Entry 7Y1Y (electron microscopy, 3.30 A resolution); this record covers chains B and F of the 6 polymer chains in the assembly.

Chain B:
Name: Spike glycoprotein
From: Severe acute respiratory syndrome coronavirus 2
UniProtKB: P0DTC2 (SPIKE_SARS2); aligned to UniProt positions 1-1206 over residues 3-1208 (the alignment contains insertions or deletions, so no single offset holds)
Amino-acid sequence (1268 residues; each row starts with the number of its first residue):
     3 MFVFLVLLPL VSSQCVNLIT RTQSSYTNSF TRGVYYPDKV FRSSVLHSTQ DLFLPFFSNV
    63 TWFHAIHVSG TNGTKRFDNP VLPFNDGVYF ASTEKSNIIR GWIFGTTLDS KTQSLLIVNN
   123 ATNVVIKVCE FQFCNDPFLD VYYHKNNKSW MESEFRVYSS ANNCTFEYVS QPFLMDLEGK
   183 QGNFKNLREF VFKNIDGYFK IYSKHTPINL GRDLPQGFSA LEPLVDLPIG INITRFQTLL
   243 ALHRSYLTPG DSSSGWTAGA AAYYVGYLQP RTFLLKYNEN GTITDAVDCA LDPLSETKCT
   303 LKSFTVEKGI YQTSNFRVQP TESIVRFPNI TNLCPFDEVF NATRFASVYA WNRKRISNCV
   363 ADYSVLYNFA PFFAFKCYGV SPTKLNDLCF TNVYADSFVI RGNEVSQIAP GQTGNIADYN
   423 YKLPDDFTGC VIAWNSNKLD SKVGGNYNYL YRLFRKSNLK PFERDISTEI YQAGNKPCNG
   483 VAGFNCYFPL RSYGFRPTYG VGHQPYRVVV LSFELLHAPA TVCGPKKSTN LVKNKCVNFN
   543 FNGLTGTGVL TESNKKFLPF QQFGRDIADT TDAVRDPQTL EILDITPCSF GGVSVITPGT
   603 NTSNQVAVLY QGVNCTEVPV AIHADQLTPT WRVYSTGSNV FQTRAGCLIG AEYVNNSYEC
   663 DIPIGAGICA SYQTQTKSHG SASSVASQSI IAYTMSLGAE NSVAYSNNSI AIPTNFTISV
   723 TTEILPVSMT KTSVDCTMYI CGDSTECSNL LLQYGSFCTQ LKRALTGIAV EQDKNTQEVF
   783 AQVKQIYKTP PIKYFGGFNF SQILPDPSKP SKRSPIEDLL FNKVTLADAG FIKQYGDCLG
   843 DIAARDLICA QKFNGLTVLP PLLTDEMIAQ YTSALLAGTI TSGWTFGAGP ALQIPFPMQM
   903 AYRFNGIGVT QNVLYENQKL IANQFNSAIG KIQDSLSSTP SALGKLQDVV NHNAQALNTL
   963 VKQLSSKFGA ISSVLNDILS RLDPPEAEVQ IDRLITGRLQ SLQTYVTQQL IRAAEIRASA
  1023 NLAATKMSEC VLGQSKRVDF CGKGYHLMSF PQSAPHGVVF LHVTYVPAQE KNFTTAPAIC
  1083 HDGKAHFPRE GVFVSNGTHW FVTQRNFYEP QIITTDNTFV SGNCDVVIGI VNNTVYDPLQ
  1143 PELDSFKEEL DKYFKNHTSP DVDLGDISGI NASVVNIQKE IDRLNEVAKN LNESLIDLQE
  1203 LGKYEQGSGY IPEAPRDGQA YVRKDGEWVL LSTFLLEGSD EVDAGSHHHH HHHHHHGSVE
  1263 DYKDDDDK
Disordered / not traced: 3-26, 67-80, 141-152, 173-186, 211-214, 248-263, 622-639, 677-689, 827-853, 940-943, 1147-1270
Disulfides: C131-C166, C291-C301, C336-C361, C379-C432, C391-C525, C480-C488, C538-C590, C617-C649, C662-C671, C738-C760, C743-C749, C1032-C1043, C1082-C1126
Covalently attached groups: N-acetylglucosamine (NAG) linked to N61, N122, N165, N234, N282, N331, N343, N603, N616, N657, N709, N717, N801, N1074, N1098, N1134
Sequence notes: variant I21 (Thr19 in P0DTC2), S26 (Pro in P0DTC2), S27 (Ala in P0DTC2), D142 (Gly in P0DTC2), G213 (Val in P0DTC2), D339 (Gly in P0DTC2), F371 (Ser in P0DTC2), P373 (Ser in P0DTC2), F375 (Ser in P0DTC2), A376 (Thr in P0DTC2), N405 (Asp in P0DTC2), S408 (Arg in P0DTC2), N417 (Lys in P0DTC2), K440 (Asn in P0DTC2), N477 (Ser in P0DTC2), K478 (Thr in P0DTC2), A484 (Glu in P0DTC2), R493 (Gln in P0DTC2), R498 (Gln in P0DTC2), Y501 (Asn in P0DTC2), H505 (Tyr in P0DTC2), G614 (Asp in P0DTC2), Y655 (His in P0DTC2), K679 (Asn in P0DTC2), H681 (Pro in P0DTC2), G682 (Arg in P0DTC2), S683 (Arg in P0DTC2), S685 (Arg in P0DTC2), K764 (Asn in P0DTC2), Y796 (Asp in P0DTC2), P817 (Phe in P0DTC2), P892 (Ala in P0DTC2), P899 (Ala in P0DTC2), P942 (Ala in P0DTC2), H954 (Gln in P0DTC2), K969 (Asn in P0DTC2); engineered mutation P986 (Lys in P0DTC2), P987 (Val in P0DTC2); expression tag (1209-1270)
Curated features (UniProtKB/Swiss-Prot):
  - glycosylation: N19 (N-linked (GlcNAc...) (complex) asparagine), T678 (O-linked (GlcNAc...) threonine)
From the paper describing this entry:
  - post-translational modification sites: N343

Chain F:
Name: Processed angiotensin-converting enzyme 2
From: Homo sapiens
UniProtKB: Q9BYF1 (ACE2_HUMAN); residues 19-615 here = UniProt positions 19-615
Amino-acid sequence (624 residues; each row starts with the number of its first residue; numbering starts at 0):
     0 MGVKVLFALI CIAVAEAGTS TIEEQAKTFL DKFNHEAEDL FYQSSLASWN YNTNITEENV
    60 QNMNNAGDKW SAFLKEQSTL AQMYPLQEIQ NLTVKLQLQA LQQNGSSVLS EDKSKRLNTI
   120 LNTMSTIYST GKVCNPDNPQ ECLLLEPGLN EIMANSLDYN ERLWAWESWR SEVGKQLRPL
   180 YEEYVVLKNE MARANHYEDY GDYWRGDYEV NGVDGYDYSR GQLIEDVEHT FEEIKPLYEH
   240 LHAYVRAKLM NAYPSYISPI GCLPAHLLGD MWGRFWTNLY SLTVPFGQKP NIDVTDAMVD
   300 QAWDAQRIFK EAEKFFVSVG LPNMTQGFWE NSMLTDPGNV QKAVCHPTAW DLGKGDFRIL
   360 MCTKVTMDDF LTAHHEMGHI QYDMAYAAQP FLLRNGANEG FHEAVGEIMS LSAATPKHLK
   420 SIGLLSPDFQ EDNETEINFL LKQALTIVGT LPFTYMLEKW RWMVFKGEIP KDQWMKKWWE
   480 MKREIVGVVE PVPHDETYCD PASLFHVSND YSFIRYYTRT LYQFQFQEAL CQAAKHEGPL
   540 HKCDISNSTE AGQKLFNMLR LGKSEPWTLA LENVVGAKNM NVRPLLNYFE PLFTWLKDQN
   600 KNSFVGWSTD WSPYADDYKD DDDK
Disordered / not traced: 0-18, 616-623
Disulfides: C133-C141, C344-C361, C530-C542
Covalently attached groups: N-acetylglucosamine (NAG) linked to N53, N90, N103, N322, N432, N546
Sequence notes: initiating methionine (0); expression tag (1-18, 616-623)
Curated features (UniProtKB/Swiss-Prot):
  - region (Interaction with SARS-CoV spike glycoprotein): D30 to Y41, M82 to P84, K353 to R357
  - active site: E375 (Proton acceptor), H505 (Proton donor)
  - binding site (chloride): R169, W477, K481
  - binding site (substrate): R273, H345, P346, Y515
  - binding site (Zn(2+)): H374, H378, E402
  - glycosylation (N-linked (GlcNAc...) asparagine): N53, N90, N103, N322, N432, N546
  - mutagenesis: S19 (S19P: Increases slightly the interaction with RBD domain of SARS-CoV-2 spike protein), Q24 to K26 (Slightly inhibits interaction with SARS-CoV spike glycoprotein), Q24 (Q24T: Increases slightly the interaction with RBD domain of SARS-CoV-2 spike protein), A25 (A25V: Increases slightly the interaction with RBD domain of SARS-CoV-2 spike protein), T27 (T27Y: Increases slightly the interaction with RBD domain of SARS-CoV-2 spike protein. In sACE2.v2.2; increases interaction with RBD domain of SARS-CoV-2 spike protein ...), L29 (L29F: Increases slightly the interaction with RBD domain of SARS-CoV-2 spike protein), K31 (K31D: Abolishes interaction with SARS-CoV spike glycoprotein; K31Y: Increases slightly the interaction with RBD domain of SARS-CoV-2 spike protein), N33 (N33D: Increases slightly the interaction with RBD domain of SARS-CoV-2 spike protein), H34 (H34A: Increases slightly the interaction with RBD domain of SARS-CoV-2 spike protein), E37 (E37A: No effect on interaction with SARS-CoV spike glycoprotein), D38 (D38A: No effect on interaction with SARS-CoV spike glycoprotein), L39 (L39R: Increases slightly the interaction with RBD domain of SARS-CoV-2 spike protein), 48 further mutagenesis entries in UniProt

Chain B / chain F interface:
Residue-residue contacts (26):
  Y453(B) with H34(F), hydrogen bond
  A475(B) with Q24(F); T27(F)
  G476(B) with Q24(F)
  N477(B) with S19(F)
  F486(B) with M82(F), hydrophobic; Y83(F)
  N487(B) with Q24(F); Y83(F), hydrogen bond
  Y489(B) with F28(F); Y83(F)
  R493(B) with K31(F); H34(F); E35(F), salt bridge
  G496(B) with K353(F), hydrogen bond (backbone-side chain)
  R498(B) with D38(F), salt bridge; Y41(F); Q42(F), hydrogen bond
  T500(B) with Y41(F); N330(F), hydrogen bond; D355(F), hydrogen bond; R357(F), hydrogen bond
  Y501(B) with Y41(F), hydrophobic; K353(F), hydrogen bond
  G502(B) with K353(F)
  H505(B) with K353(F)
Interface residues without a listed pair, chain B (18 interface residues in all): Y449, F456, Y473, S494
Interface residues without a listed pair, chain F (17 interface residues in all): G354

Overview:
Chain B and chain F form an interface of 18 and 17 residues respectively, with 8 hydrogen bonds and 2 salt
bridges. Among the polar pairs are R493(B)-E35(F), R498(B)-D38(F) and Y453(B)-H34(F). Covalently linked
N-acetylglucosamine: at N61(B), N122(B), N165(B), N234(B), N282(B) and N331(B) and 10 more. From the paper: a
modification site at N343(B).
Chain B is Spike glycoprotein (Severe acute respiratory syndrome coronavirus 2) and chain F is Processed
angiotensin-converting enzyme 2 (Homo sapiens); the structure, S-ECD (Omicron BA.2) in complex with PD of
ACE2, was determined by electron microscopy together with 8I9E, 7Y20, 7Y21 and 7Y1Z from the same study.
